Entry 2XGX (X-ray diffraction, 2.85 A resolution); this record covers chains A and B.

# Chain A (and B)
Protein: Global nitrogen regulator
Source organism: Synechococcus elongatus
Notes: chain B of this document is another copy of the same molecule, construct and numbering; everything in this record applies to it too
UniProtKB: P29283 (NTCA_SYNE7); residues 1-222 here = UniProt positions 1-222
Sequence (222 residues; each row starts with the number of its first residue):
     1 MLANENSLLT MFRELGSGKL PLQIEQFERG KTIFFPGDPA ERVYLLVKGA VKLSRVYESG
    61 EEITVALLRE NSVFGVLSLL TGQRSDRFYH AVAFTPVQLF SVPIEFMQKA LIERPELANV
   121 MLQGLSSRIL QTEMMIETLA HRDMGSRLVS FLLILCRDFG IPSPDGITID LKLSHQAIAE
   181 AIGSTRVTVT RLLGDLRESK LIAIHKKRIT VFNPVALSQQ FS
Disordered / not traced: 1-5, 16-20 (chain B: 1-5, 17-20)
Small-molecule neighbours:
  - 2-oxoglutaric acid (AKG), molecule 1: F34, L53, F74, G75, V76, L77, R87, F88, Y89, R128
  - 2-oxoglutaric acid (AKG), molecule 2: I129, L130, E133
Curated features (UniProtKB/Swiss-Prot):
  - DNA-binding region: H175 to G194 (H-T-H motif)
  - binding site (a nucleoside 3',5'-cyclic phosphate): N6 to R128
What the authors report for this chain:
  - specificity-determining residues: V187 (proposed by the authors, not directly observed)

# How chain A and chain B interact
Residue-residue contacts - 77 pairs, chain A then chain B:
  L53(A) with E133(B)
  R55(A) with E137(B), salt bridge
  I63(A) with A140(B), hydrophobic
  V65(A) with E133(B); I136(B); E137(B)
  V76(A) with S126(B); I129(B), hydrophobic
  L77(A) with L130(B), hydrophobic
  L79(A) with Q123(B); S126(B)
  L80(A) with Q123(B); S126(B); S127(B); L130(B), hydrophobic
  Y89(A) with E133(B); M134(B); E137(B), hydrogen bond
  Q108(A) with N119(B)
  L111(A) with L122(B), hydrophobic
  A118(A) with A118(B), hydrophobic
  N119(A) with Q108(B)
  M121(A) with L122(B), hydrophobic
  L122(A) with L111(B), hydrophobic; M121(B), hydrophobic; L122(B), hydrophobic; L125(B)
  Q123(A) with L79(B); L80(B)
  L125(A) with L122(B); L125(B), hydrophobic; S126(B); I129(B), hydrophobic
  S126(A) with V76(B); L79(B); L80(B); L125(B)
  S127(A) with L80(B)
  R128(A) with I129(B); E133(B), salt bridge
  I129(A) with V76(B), hydrophobic; R128(B); I129(B), hydrophobic
  L130(A) with L80(B), hydrophobic
  T132(A) with T132(B); E133(B); I136(B)
  E133(A) with L53(B); V65(B); Y89(B); R128(B), salt bridge; T132(B)
  M134(A) with Y89(B)
  M135(A) with I136(B), hydrophobic
  I136(A) with T64(B); T132(B); M135(B), hydrophobic; I136(B); L139(B), hydrophobic
  E137(A) with R55(B), salt bridge; Y57(B); V65(B); Y89(B), hydrogen bond
  L139(A) with I136(B), hydrophobic; L139(B), hydrophobic; R147(B), hydrogen bond (backbone-side chain)
  A140(A) with I63(B), hydrophobic; G183(B)
  R142(A) with G183(B); S184(B); T185(B)
  R147(A) with L139(B), hydrogen bond (side chain-backbone); R147(B)
  G183(A) with A140(B); R142(B)
  S184(A) with R142(B)
  T185(A) with R142(B)
Also at the interface, not in a pair above, chain A (40 interface residues in all): Y57, E61, T64, A66, F88
Also at the interface, not in a pair above, chain B (41 interface residues in all): E61, A66, L77, F88, H141

# Summary
40 residues of chain A and 41 residues of chain B are in contact, with 4 hydrogen bonds and 4 salt bridges.
Polar pairs include R55(A)-E137(B), R128(A)-E133(B) and Y89(A)-E137(B). Ligands of chain A: 2-oxoglutaric
acid. Curated annotation (UniProt) lists nucleoside 3',5'-cyclic phosphate-binding residues N6(A) and R128(A)
on chain A. The paper reports the specificity determinant V187(A).
Both chains are Global nitrogen regulator (Synechococcus elongatus). Entry 2XGX (Crystal structure of
transcription factor NtcA from Synechococcus elongatus (mercury derivative)) was determined by X-ray
diffraction together with 2XG8, 2XHK, 2XKO and 2XKP from the same study.
